PDB entry 7PRW | X-ray diffraction, 2.50 A resolution | chains A and F of the 5 polymer chains in the assembly

Chain A:
Protein: Glucocorticoid receptor
Source organism: Homo sapiens
UniProt: P04150 (GCR_HUMAN); residue numbers follow UniProt; this construct covers 385-777
Sequence (393 residues; numbered 385 to 777; the number before each row is that of its first residue):
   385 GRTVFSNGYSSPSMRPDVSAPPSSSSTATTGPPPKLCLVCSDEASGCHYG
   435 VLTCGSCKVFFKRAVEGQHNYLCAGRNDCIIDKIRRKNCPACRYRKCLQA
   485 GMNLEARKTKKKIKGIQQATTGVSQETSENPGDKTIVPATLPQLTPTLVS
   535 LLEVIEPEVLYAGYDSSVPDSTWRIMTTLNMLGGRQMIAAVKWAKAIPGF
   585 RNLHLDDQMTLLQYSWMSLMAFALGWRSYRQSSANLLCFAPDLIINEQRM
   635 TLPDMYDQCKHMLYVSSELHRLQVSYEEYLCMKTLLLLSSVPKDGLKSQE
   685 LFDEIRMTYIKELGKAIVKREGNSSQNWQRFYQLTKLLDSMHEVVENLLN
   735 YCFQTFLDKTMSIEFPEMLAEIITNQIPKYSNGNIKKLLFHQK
Unresolved in the structure: 385-414, 489-525
Construct notes: engineered mutation A404 (Ser in P04150), D517 (Asn in P04150), M571 (Val in P04150), S602 (Phe in P04150), D638 (Cys in P04150)
Bound ions: Zn2+ site 1: C421, C424, C438, C441; Zn2+ site 2: C457, C463, C473, C476
Small-molecule neighbours: Velsecorat (82H): E540, P541, M560, L563, N564, L566, G567, Q570, A574, W600, M601, L603, M604, A607, L608, R611, F623, M639, Q642, C643, M646, K667, Y735, C736, T739, I747, F749, L753
From the paper describing this entry:
  - binding site for Velsecorat: N564, W577, Q642
  - conformationally variable residues (side-chain flip): R611, Q642
  - contacts within the chain: G459-R614 (hydrogen bond), A458-R614 (hydrogen bond), R460-R614 (hydrophobic contact)
  - mutagenesis - A458T, R614A, Y640S, D641K, K720D: decreased signaling
  - self-association interface (contacts with another copy of this molecule): Y640, D641, K720
  - disease-associated variants - D641V: decreased signaling (citing earlier work)

Chain F:
Protein: Peroxisome proliferator-activated receptor gamma coactivator 1-alpha
UniProt: Q9UBK2 (PRGC1_HUMAN); residue numbers follow UniProt; this construct covers 134-154
Sequence (21 residues; row label = number of the first residue in the row):
   134 PPQEAEEPSLLKKLLLAPANT
Unresolved in the structure: 134-141, 152-154
Curated features (UniProtKB/Swiss-Prot):
  - motif: L144 to L148 (LXXLL motif)
  - modified residue: K146 (N6-acetyllysine)

Chain A / chain F interface:
Residue-residue contacts (19; chain A residue first):
  K579(A) - L147(F)  hydrogen bond (side chain-backbone)
  K579(A) - L148(F)
  K579(A) - A150(F)  hydrogen bond (side chain-backbone)
  R585(A) - L148(F)  hydrogen bond (side chain-backbone)
  R585(A) - A150(F)
  L589(A) - L148(F)  hydrophobic
  L589(A) - L149(F)  hydrophobic
  Q592(A) - L148(F)
  M593(A) - L144(F)  hydrophobic
  M593(A) - K145(F)
  M593(A) - L148(F)  hydrophobic
  Q597(A) - L144(F)
  E751(A) - L143(F)
  M752(A) - L143(F)
  M752(A) - L144(F)  hydrophobic
  E755(A) - S142(F)  hydrogen bond (side chain-backbone)
  E755(A) - L143(F)  hydrogen bond (side chain-backbone)
  E755(A) - L144(F)  hydrogen bond (side chain-backbone)
  I756(A) - L144(F)  hydrophobic
Interface residues without a listed pair, chain A (13 interface residues in all): I572, V575, L596

Summary:
13 residues of chain A face 8 of chain F across their interface; the contacts include 6 hydrogen bonds. Polar
contacts include K579(A)-L147(F), K579(A)-A150(F) and R585(A)-L148(F). From the paper: a binding site for
Velsecorat at N564(A), W577(A) and Q642(A); A458T, R614A and Y640S of chain A, among others, reduce signaling;
6 substitutions were tested in all.
Chain A is Glucocorticoid receptor (Homo sapiens) and chain F is Peroxisome proliferator-activated receptor
gamma coactivator 1-alpha; the structure, The glucocorticoid receptor in complex with velsecorat, a PGC1a
coactivator fragment and sgk 23bp, was determined by X-ray diffraction (same publication as 7PRV and 7PRX).
